1R0P - chain A; structure by X-ray diffraction, 1.80 A resolution.

[Chain A]
Protein: Hepatocyte growth factor receptor
From: Homo sapiens
Notes: EC 2.7.1.112; fragment: tyrosine kinase domain
UniProt: P08581 (MET_HUMAN); numbering as in UniProt (aligned over 1049-1360)
Amino-acid sequence (312 residues; each row starts with the number of its first residue):
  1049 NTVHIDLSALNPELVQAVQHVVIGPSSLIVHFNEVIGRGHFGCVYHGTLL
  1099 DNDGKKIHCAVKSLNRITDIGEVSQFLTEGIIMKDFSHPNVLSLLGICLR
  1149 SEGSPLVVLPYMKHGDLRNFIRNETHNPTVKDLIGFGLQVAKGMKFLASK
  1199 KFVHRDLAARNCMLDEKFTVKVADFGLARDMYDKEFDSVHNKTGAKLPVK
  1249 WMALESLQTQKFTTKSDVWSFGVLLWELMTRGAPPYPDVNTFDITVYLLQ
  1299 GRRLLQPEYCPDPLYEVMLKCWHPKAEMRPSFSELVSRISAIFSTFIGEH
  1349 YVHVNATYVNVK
Not modelled in the structure: 1049, 1100-1103, 1286-1291
Sequence notes: engineered mutation Phe-1194 (Tyr in P08581), Phe-1234 (Tyr in P08581), Asp-1235 (Tyr in P08581), Leu-1272 (Val in P08581)
Swiss-Prot annotation at these positions:
  - region: Trp-1320 to Val-1359 (Interaction with MUC20)
  - active site: Asp-1204 (Proton acceptor)
  - binding site (ATP): Ile-1084 to Val-1092, Lys-1110
  - modified residue: Tyr-1230 (Phosphotyrosine), Thr-1289 (Phosphothreonine), Tyr-1349 (Phosphotyrosine), Tyr-1356 (Phosphotyrosine)
Ligand contacts: k-252a (KSA): Ile-1084, Gly-1085, Arg-1086, Phe-1089, Val-1092, Ala-1108, Lys-1110, Leu-1157, Pro-1158, Tyr-1159, Met-1160, Gly-1163, Met-1211, Ala-1226, Arg-1227, Asp-1228, Met-1229, Tyr-1230, Asp-1231
Reported in the primary citation:
  - contacts within the chain: Ile-1053/Ile-1118, Leu-1055/Ile-1118, Leu-1058/Val-1121, Leu-1062/Leu-1125, Val-1066/Ile-1129, Val-1069/Ile-1129, Met-1131/Phe-1223 (hydrophobic contact), Met-1131/Leu-1225 (hydrophobic contact), Phe-1194/Lys-1198, Phe-1194/Leu-1195, His-1136/Phe-1194, Phe-1134/Phe-1194, Arg-1208/Phe-1234 (pi stacking), Gly-1128/Leu-1225 (hydrophobic contact), Phe-1234/Trp-1249 (pi stacking), Asp-1235/Ala-1243
  - conformationally variable residues (loop rearrangement, order/disorder transition, side-chain flip): Ile-1084 to Phe-1089, Arg-1208, Asp-1228, Met-1229, Tyr-1230, Asp-1231 to Lys-1244
  - disease-associated variants - V1092I, H1094L, H1094R, H1094Y, H1106D, M1131T, V1188L, L1195V, V1220I, D1228H, D1228N, Y1230C, Y1230H, Y1235D, K1244R, M1250I, M1250T: increased catalytic activity (citing earlier work)
  - post-translational modification sites: Tyr-1349, Tyr-1356 (citing earlier work)
  - binding site for k-252a: Ile-1084, Gly-1085, Phe-1089, Val-1092, Ala-1108, Lys-1110, Leu-1157, Pro-1158, Tyr-1159, Met-1160, Met-1211, Ala-1226, Asp-1228, Met-1229, Tyr-1230, Asp-1231
  - catalytic residues: Asp-1204 (proposed by the authors, not directly observed)

[Summary]
Bound to chain A: k-252a. From UniProt: active-site residue Asp-1204 and 10 ATP-binding residues. From the
paper: the catalytic residue Asp-1204; V1092I, H1094L and H1094R, among others, increase catalytic activity;
17 substitutions were tested in all.
Chain A is Hepatocyte growth factor receptor (Homo sapiens); the structure, Crystal structure of the tyrosine
kinase domain of the hepatocyte growth factor receptor c-Met in complex ..., was determined by X-ray
diffraction, deposited together with 1R1W.
